PDB entry 8W8O | X-ray diffraction, 2.51 A resolution | chains C and H of the 9 polymer chains in the assembly

== Chain C ==
Name: DNA-directed RNA polymerase subunit beta
From: Thermus thermophilus HB8
Notes: EC 2.7.7.6
Reference sequence: Q8RQE9 (RPOB_THET8); residues 1-1119 here = UniProt positions 1-1119
Sequence (1119 residues; row label = number of the first residue in the row):
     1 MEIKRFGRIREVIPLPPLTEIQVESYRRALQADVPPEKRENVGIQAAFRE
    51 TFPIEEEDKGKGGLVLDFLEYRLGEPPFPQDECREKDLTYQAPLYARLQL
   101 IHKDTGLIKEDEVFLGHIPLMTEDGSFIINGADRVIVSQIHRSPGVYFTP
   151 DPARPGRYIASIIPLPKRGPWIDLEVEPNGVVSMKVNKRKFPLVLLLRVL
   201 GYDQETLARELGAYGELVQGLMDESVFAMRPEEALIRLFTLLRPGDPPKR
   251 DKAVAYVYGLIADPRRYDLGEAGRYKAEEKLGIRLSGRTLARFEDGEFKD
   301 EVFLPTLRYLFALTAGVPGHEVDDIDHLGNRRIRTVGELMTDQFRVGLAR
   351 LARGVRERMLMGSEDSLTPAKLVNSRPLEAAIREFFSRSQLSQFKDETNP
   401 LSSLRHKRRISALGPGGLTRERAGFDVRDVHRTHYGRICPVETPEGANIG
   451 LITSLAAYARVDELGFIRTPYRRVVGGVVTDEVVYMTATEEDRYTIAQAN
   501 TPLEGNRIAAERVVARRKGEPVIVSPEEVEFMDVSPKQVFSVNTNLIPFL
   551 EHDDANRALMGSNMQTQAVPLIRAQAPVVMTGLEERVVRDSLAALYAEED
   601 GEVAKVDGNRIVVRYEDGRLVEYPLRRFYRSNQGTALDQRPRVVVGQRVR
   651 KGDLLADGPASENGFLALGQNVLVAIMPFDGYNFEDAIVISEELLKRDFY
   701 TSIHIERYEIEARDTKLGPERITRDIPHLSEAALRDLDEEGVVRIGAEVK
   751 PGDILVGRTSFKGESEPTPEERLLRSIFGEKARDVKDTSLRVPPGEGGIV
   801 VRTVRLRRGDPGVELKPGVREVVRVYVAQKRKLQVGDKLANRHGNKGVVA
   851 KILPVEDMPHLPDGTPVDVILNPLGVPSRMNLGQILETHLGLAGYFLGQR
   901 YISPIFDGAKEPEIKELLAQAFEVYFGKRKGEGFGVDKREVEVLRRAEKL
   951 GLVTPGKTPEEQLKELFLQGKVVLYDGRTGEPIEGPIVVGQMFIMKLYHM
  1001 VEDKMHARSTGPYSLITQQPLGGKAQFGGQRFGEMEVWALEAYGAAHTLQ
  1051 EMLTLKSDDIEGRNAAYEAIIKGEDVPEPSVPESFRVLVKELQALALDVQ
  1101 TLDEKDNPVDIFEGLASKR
Unresolved in the structure: 57-62, 364-367, 811, 1119

== Chain H ==
Molecule: 27-nt DNA strand
Sequence (27 nucleotides; each row starts with the number of its first residue):
     1 TATAATGGGAGCTGTCACGGATGCAGG
Unresolved in the structure: 25-27

== Interface between chain C and chain H ==
Contacting residue pairs - 20 pairs, chain C then chain H:
  Arg142(C) with DG14(H), base contact
  Lys167(C) with DC12(H), base contact
  Gly169(C) with DC12(H), base contact; DT13(H), base contact
  Pro170(C) with DT13(H), base contact
  Trp171(C) with DT13(H), stacking on the base
  Arg243(C) with DG9(H), hydrogen bond to the base; DA10(H), hydrogen bond to the base
  Pro247(C) with DG7(H), base contact
  Tyr256(C) with DG11(H), base contact
  Arg266(C) with DG11(H), hydrogen bond to the base
  Ile325(C) with DG14(H), base contact
  Asp326(C) with DG14(H), hydrogen bond to the base
  Arg331(C) with DG14(H), hydrogen bond to the base
  Arg353(C) with DG9(H), phosphate contact; DA10(H), salt bridge to the phosphate
  Gly417(C) with DG14(H), phosphate contact
  Leu418(C) with DG14(H), base contact
  Arg422(C) with DT15(H), base contact
  Val427(C) with DG14(H), base contact
Also at the interface, not in a pair above, chain C (20 interface residues in all): Lys188, Gly245, Asp426

== Summary ==
20 residues of chain C face 8 of chain H across their interface, with 5 hydrogen bonds, 1 salt bridge and 1
aromatic stacking contact. Among the polar pairs are Arg243(C)-DG9(H), Arg243(C)-DA10(H) and
Arg266(C)-DG11(H).
Chain C is DNA-directed RNA polymerase subunit beta (Thermus thermophilus HB8) and chain H is a 27-nt DNA
strand; the structure, Thermus thermophilus initiation complex in the half-translocated state, was determined
by X-ray diffraction together with 8W8N and 8W8P from the same study.
